PDB entry 6RIP | electron microscopy, 3.40 A resolution | chains D and R of the 8 polymer chains in the assembly

# Chain D
Name: DNA-directed RNA polymerase subunit beta'
Organism: Escherichia coli (strain K12)
Notes: EC 2.7.7.6
UniProt: P0A8T7 (RPOC_ECOLI); residue numbers follow UniProt; this construct covers 1-1407
Chain sequence (1407 residues; each row starts with the number of its first residue):
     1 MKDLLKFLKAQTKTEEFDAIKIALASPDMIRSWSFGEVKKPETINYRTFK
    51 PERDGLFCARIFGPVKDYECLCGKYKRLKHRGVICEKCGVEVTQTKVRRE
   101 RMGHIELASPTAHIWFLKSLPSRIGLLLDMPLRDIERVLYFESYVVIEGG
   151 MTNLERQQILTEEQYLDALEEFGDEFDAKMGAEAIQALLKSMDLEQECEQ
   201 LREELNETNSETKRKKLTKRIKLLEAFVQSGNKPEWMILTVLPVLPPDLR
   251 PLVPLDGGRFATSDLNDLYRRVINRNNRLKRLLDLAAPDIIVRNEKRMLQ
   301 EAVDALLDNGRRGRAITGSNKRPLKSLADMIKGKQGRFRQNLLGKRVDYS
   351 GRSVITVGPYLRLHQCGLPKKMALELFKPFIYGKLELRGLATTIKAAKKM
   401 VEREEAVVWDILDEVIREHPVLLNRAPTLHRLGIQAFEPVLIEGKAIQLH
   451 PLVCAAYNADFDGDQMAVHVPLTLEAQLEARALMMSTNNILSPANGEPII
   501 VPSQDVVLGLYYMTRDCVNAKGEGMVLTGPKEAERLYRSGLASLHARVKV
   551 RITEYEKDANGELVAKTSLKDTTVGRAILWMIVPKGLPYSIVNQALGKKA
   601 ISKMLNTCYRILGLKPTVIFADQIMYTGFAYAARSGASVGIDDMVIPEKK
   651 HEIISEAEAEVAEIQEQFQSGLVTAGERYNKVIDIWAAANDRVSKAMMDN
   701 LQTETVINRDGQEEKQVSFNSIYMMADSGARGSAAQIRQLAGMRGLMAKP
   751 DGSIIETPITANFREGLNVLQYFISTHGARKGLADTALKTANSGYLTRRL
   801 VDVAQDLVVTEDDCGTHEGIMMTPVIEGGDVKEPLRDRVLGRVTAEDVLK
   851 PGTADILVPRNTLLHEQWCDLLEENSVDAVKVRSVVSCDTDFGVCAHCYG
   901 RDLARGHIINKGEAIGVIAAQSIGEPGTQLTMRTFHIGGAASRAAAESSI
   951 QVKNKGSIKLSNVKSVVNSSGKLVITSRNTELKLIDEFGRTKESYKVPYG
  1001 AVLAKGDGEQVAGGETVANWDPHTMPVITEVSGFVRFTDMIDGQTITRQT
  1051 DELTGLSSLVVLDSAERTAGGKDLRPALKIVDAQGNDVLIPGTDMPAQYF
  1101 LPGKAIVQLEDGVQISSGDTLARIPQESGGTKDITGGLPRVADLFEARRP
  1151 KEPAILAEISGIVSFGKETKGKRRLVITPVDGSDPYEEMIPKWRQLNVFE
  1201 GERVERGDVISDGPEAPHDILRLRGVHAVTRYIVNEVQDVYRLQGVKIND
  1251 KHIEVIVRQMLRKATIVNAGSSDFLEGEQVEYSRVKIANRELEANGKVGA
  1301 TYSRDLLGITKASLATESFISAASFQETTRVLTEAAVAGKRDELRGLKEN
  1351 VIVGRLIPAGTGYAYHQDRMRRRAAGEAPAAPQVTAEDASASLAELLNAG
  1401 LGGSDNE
Not modelled in the structure: 1-15, 936-947, 1125-1134, 1374-1407
Ion coordination: Zn2+ site 1: Cys-70, Cys-72, Cys-85, Cys-88; Mg2+: Asp-460, Asp-462, Asp-464 (shared with G10(R), U11(R) of chain R); Zn2+ site 2: Cys-814, Cys-888, Cys-895, Cys-898
Reported in the primary citation:
  - Mg2+ coordination: Asp-460, Asp-462, Asp-464
  - binding site for the 14-nt RNA strand (chain R): Gln-929

# Chain R
Molecule: 14-nt RNA strand
Sequence (14 nucleotides; numbered 1 to 14; the number before each row is that of its first residue):
     1 UCAGGCGAUGUUUU
Not modelled in the structure: 14
Ion coordination: Mg2+: G10, U11 (shared with Asp-460(D), Asp-462(D), Asp-464(D) of chain D)

# Interface between chain D and chain R
Residue-residue contacts - 10 pairs, chain D then chain R:
  Arg-322(D) with G4(R), hydrogen bond to the sugar
  Lys-325(D) with A3(R), sugar contact
  Arg-425(D) with G10(R), sugar contact; U11(R), sugar contact
  Asn-458(D) with U13(R), base contact
  Asp-460(D) with U11(R), phosphate contact
  Asp-462(D) with U11(R), phosphate contact
  Asp-464(D) with G10(R), phosphate contact
  Leu-783(D) with U12(R), sugar contact
  Gln-929(D) with U13(R), base contact
Also at the interface, not in a pair above, chain D (13 interface residues in all): Gln-335, Arg-731, Thr-786, Thr-790

# In short
13 residues of chain D face 6 of chain R across their interface, with 1 hydrogen bond. The hydrogen-bonded
pair is Arg-322(D)/G4(R). Cys-70(D), Cys-72(D), Cys-85(D) and Cys-88(D) coordinate Zn2+ site 1. The paper
reports a binding site for the 14-nt RNA strand (chain R) at Gln-929(D); Mg2+ coordination by Asp-460(D),
Asp-462(D) and Asp-464(D).
Chain D is DNA-directed RNA polymerase subunit beta' (Escherichia coli (strain K12)) and chain R is a 14-nt
RNA strand; the structure, Cryo-EM structure of E. coli RNA polymerase backtracked elongation complex in
swiveled state, was determined by electron microscopy together with 6RH3, 6RI7, 6RI9 and 6RIN from the same
study.
